6K38 - chain A; structure by X-ray diffraction, 1.78 A resolution.

# Chain A
Name: Slr0355 protein
From: Synechocystis sp. PCC 6803
Reference sequence: Q55650 (Q55650_SYNY3); numbering as in UniProt (aligned over 1-331)
Sequence (353 residues; each row starts with the number of its first residue; numbers below 1 keep their minus sign (Met-21 is residue -21)):
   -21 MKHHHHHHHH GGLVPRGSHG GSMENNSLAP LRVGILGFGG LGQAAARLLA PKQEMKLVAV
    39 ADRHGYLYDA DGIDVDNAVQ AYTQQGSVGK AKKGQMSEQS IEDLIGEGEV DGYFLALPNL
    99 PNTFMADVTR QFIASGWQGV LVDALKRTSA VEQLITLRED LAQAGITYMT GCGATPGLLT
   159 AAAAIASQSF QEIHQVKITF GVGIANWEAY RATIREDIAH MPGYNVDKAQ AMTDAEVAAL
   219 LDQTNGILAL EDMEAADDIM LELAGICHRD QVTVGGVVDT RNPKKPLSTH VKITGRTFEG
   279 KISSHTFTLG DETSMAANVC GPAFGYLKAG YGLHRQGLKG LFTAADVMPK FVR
Not modelled in the structure: -21 to 4
Glycans and other covalent adducts: (8S)-8-azanylnonanoic acid (CWF) linked to Lys124
Differences from the reference sequence: expression tag (-21 to 0); engineered mutation Ala233 (His in Q55650)
Small-molecule neighbours: (8S)-8-azanylnonanoic acid (CWF): Ala152, Thr153, Phe178, Gly179, Val180, Glu194, Asp195, Val256, Lys263, Thr267, Leu287, Thr291, Ser292, Met293, Asn296

# In short
Covalently linked (8S)-8-azanylnonanoic acid: at Lys124.
Chain A is Slr0355 protein (Synechocystis sp. PCC 6803); the structure, Crystal structure of BioU (H233A) from
Synechocystis sp.PCC6803 conjugated with DAPA, was determined by X-ray diffraction, deposited together with
6K36, 6K37 and 6ITD.
